PDB entry 6ULC | electron microscopy, 4.60 A resolution (low resolution: residue-level contacts below are approximate; hydrogen-bond / salt-bridge calls are withheld) | chains A and H of the 8 polymer chains in the assembly

Chain A:
Name: envelope glycoprotein gp120
Source organism: Human immunodeficiency virus 1
Notes: fragment: signal peptide +
UniProt: Q71014 (Q71014_9HIV1); the construct lacks a stretch of the UniProt sequence and is renumbered around it, so the offset changes along the chain: 31-188 = UniProt 28-185; 191-309 = UniProt 191-309; 312-317 = UniProt 310-315; 318-353 = UniProt 317-352; 2 more segments
Sequence (505 residues; numbered 2 to 511 plus 4 insertion-coded residues; 9 numbers in that range are skipped by the numbering (no residue carries them; nothing is unmodelled there); the number before each row is that of its first residue; a row labelled like 190A-190B holds insertion residues (190A, then the next letters in order)):
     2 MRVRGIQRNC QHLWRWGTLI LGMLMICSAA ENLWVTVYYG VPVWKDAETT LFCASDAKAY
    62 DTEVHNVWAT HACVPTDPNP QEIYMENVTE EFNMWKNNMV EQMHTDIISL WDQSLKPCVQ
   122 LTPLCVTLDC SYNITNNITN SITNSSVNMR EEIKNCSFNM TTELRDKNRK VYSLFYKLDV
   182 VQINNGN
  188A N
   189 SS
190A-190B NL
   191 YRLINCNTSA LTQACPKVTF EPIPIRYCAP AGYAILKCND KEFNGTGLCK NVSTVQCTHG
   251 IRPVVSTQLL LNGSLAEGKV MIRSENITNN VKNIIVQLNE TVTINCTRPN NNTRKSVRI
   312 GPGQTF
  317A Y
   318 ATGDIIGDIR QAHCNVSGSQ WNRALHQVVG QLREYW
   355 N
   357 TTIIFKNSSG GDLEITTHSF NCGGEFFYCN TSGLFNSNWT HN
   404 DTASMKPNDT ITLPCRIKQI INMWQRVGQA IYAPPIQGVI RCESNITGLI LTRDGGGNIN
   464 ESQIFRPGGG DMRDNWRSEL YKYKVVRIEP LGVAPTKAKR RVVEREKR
Unresolved in the structure: 2-31, 508-511
Disulfides: Cys54-Cys74, Cys119-Cys205, Cys126-Cys196, Cys131-Cys157, Cys218-Cys247, Cys228-Cys239, Cys378-Cys445
Covalently attached groups: N-acetylglucosamine (NAG) linked to Asn88, Asn138, Asn145, Asn188, Asn197, Asn234, Asn241, Asn262, Asn276, Asn289, Asn295, Asn301, Asn332, Asn355, Asn363, Asn386, Asn394, Asn398, Asn411, Asn448, Asn463; glycan linked to Asn134, Asn156, Asn160
Reported in the primary citation:
  - post-translational modification sites: Asn134, Asn156, Asn160, Asn188

Chain H:
Name: antibody PG16 Fab heavy chain
Source organism: Homo sapiens
Notes: antibody fragment or engineered binder
Sequence (297 residues; row label = number of the first residue in the row; a row labelled like 82A-82C holds insertion residues (82A, then the next letters in order); numbers below 1 keep their minus sign (Met-18 is residue -18)):
   -18 MEFGLSWVFL VALLRGVQCQ EQLVESGGGV VQPGGSLRLS CLASGFTFHK YGMHWVRQAP
    42 GKGLEWVALI S
   52A D
    53 DGMRKYHSDS MWGRVTISRD NSKNTLYLQF
82A-82C SSL
    83 KVEDTAMFFC AREAGGPI
100A-100T WHDDVKYYDFNDGYYNYHYM
   101 DVWGKGTTVT VSSASTKGPS VFPLAPSSKS TSGGTAALGC LVKDYFPEPV TVSWNSGALT
   161 SGVHTFPAVL QSSGLYSLSS VVTVPSSSLG TQTYICNVNH KPSNTKVDKR VEPKSCDKAS
   221 GGGSAWSHPQ FEKGGGSGGG SGGSSAWSHP QFEK
Unresolved in the structure: -18 to 0, 217-254
Disulfides: Cys22-Cys92, Cys140-Cys196
Ligand contacts: N-acetylglucosamine (NAG; 2-acetamido-2-deoxy-beta-D-glucopyranose): Ser25, Gly26, Phe27

Interface between chain A and chain H:
Contacting residue pairs - 18 pairs, chain A then chain H:
  Ser158(A) with Phe100J(H)
  Asp167(A) with Val100E(H); Lys100F(H)
  Lys168(A) with Lys100F(H); Asp100L(H)
  Asn169(A) with Val100E(H); Lys100F(H); Tyr100G(H); Tyr100H(H)
  Arg170(A) with Tyr100H(H); Asp100I(H); Asp100L(H)
  Lys171(A) with Tyr100H(H); Asp100I(H); Phe100J(H); Tyr100O(H)
  Val172(A) with Phe100J(H)
  Tyr173(A) with Phe100J(H)
Other interface residues (no listed pair), chain A (9 interface residues in all): Arg166
Other interface residues (no listed pair), chain H (11 interface residues in all): Trp100A, Asp100D, Asn100K
The authors on this interface:
  - epitope / paratope residues, chain A: Asp167(A)

Overview:
Chain A and chain H form an interface of 9 and 11 residues respectively. Ligands of chain H:
N-acetylglucosamine. Covalently linked N-acetylglucosamine: at Asn88(A), Asn134(A), Asn138(A), Asn145(A),
Asn188(A) and Asn197(A) and 16 more. The paper reports the epitope/paratope residue Asp167(A); modification
sites Asn134(A), Asn156(A) and Asn160(A) among others.
Chain A is envelope glycoprotein gp120 (Human immunodeficiency virus 1) and chain H is antibody PG16 Fab heavy
chain (Homo sapiens); the structure, Structure of full-length, fully glycosylated, non-modified HIV-1 gp160
bound to PG16 Fab at a nominal resolution ..., was determined by electron microscopy (same publication as
6PWU).
